Entry 7OUH (electron microscopy, 3.50 A resolution); this record covers chains E and L of the 10 polymer chains in the assembly.

Chain E:
Molecule: Integrase
Source organism: Simian T-lymphotropic virus 1
Reference sequence: Q4QY51 (Q4QY51_9STL1); residues 1-297 here correspond to UniProt positions 600-896 (UniProt number = residue number + 599)
Chain sequence (301 residues; row label = number of the first residue in the row; numbers below 1 keep their minus sign (Gly-3 is residue -3)):
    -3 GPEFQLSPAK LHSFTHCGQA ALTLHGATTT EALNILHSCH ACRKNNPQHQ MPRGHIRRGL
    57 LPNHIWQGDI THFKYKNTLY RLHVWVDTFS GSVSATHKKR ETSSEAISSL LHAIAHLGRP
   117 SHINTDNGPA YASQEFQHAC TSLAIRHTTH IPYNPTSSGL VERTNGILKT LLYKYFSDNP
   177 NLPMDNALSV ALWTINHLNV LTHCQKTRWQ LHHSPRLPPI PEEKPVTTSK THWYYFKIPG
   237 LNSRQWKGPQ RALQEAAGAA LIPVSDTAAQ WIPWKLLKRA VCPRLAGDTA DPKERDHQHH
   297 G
Not modelled in the structure: -3 to 2, 281-297
Construct notes: expression tag (-3 to 0); engineered mutation Glu219 (Ala818 in Q4QY51)
Ion coordination: Zn2+: His8, His12, Cys35, Cys38; Mg2+ site 1: Asp65, Asp122 (together with Bictegravir); Mg2+ site 2: Asp65, Glu158 (together with Bictegravir)
Ligand contacts: Bictegravir: Asp65, Ile66, Asp122, Asn123, Gly124, Pro125, Pro151, Thr152, Glu158
Reported in the primary citation:
  - Mg2+ coordination: Asp122
  - binding site for Bictegravir: Asn123, Gly124

Chain L:
Molecule: 28-nt DNA strand
Sequence (28 nucleotides; each row starts with the number of its first residue; numbers below 1 keep their minus sign (DT-7 is residue -7)):
    -7 TCTCTCCGGG AGAGAAGCGC CAAACACA
Not modelled in the structure: -7 to 1

Chain E / chain L interface:
Residue-residue contacts (12; chain E residue first):
  Thr24(E) - DC10(L)  phosphate contact
  Thr25(E) - DC10(L)  phosphate contact
  Thr25(E) - DG11(L)  hydrogen bond to the phosphate
  Thr26(E) - DG9(L)  sugar contact
  Thr26(E) - DC10(L)  hydrogen bond to the phosphate
  Pro43(E) - DC17(L)  sugar contact
  Pro43(E) - DA18(L)  sugar contact
  Gln44(E) - DA16(L)  base contact
  Gln44(E) - DC17(L)  base contact
  His45(E) - DC17(L)  salt bridge to the phosphate
  Arg49(E) - DA16(L)  salt bridge to the phosphate
  Lys271(E) - DC17(L)  phosphate contact
Interface residues without a listed pair, chain E (9 interface residues in all): Lys233

In short:
The interface between chain E and chain L involves 9 residues on one side and 6 on the other; the contacts
include 2 hydrogen bonds and 2 salt bridges. Polar pairs include Thr25(E)-DG11(L), Thr26(E)-DC10(L) and
His45(E)-DC17(L). Ligands of chain E: Bictegravir. From the paper: a binding site for Bictegravir at Asn123(E)
and Gly124(E); Mg2+ coordination by Asp122(E).
Here chain E is Integrase (Simian T-lymphotropic virus 1) and chain L is a 28-nt DNA strand. Entry 7OUH
(Structure of the STLV intasome:B56 complex bound to the strand-transfer inhibitor bictegravir) was determined
by electron microscopy, deposited together with 7OUF and 7OUG.
